PDB entry 6O8H | X-ray diffraction, 2.39 A resolution | chains A and C of the 3 polymer chains in the assembly

# Chain A
Protein: UvrABC system protein B
From: Bacillus caldotenax
UniProtKB: P56981 (UVRB_BACCA); the construct has insertions or renumbered stretches relative to UniProt, so the offset changes along the chain: 1-189 = UniProt 2-190; 191-593 = UniProt 191-593
Sequence (593 residues; each row starts with the number of its first residue):
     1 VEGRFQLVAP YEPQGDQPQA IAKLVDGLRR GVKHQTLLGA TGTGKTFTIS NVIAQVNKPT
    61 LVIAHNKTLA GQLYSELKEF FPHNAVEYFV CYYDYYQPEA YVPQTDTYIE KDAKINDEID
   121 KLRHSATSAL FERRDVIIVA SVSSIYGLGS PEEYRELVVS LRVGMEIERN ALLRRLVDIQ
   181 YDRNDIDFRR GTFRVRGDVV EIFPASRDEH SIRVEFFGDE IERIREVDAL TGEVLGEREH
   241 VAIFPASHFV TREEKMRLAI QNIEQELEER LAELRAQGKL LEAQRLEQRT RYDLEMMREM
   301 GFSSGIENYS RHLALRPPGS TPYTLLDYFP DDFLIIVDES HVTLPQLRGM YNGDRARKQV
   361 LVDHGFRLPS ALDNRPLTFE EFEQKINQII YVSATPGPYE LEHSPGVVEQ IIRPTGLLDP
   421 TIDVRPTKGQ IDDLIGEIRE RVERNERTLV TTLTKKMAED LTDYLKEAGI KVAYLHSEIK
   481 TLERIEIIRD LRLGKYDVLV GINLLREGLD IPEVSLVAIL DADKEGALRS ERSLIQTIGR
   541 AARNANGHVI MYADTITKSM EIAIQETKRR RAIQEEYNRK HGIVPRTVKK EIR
Unresolved in the structure: 93-112, 301-302
Sequence notes: conflict Cys91 (Ser92 in P56981), Ser144 (Cys145 in P56981), Ser211 (Cys in P56981), Glu233 (Lys in P56981), Ser303 (Cys in P56981), Ala527 (Phe in P56981); insertion (190)
Curated features (UniProtKB/Swiss-Prot):
  - motif: Tyr92 to Ile115 (Beta-hairpin)
  - binding site (ATP): Gly39 to Thr46
From the paper describing this entry:
  - catalytic residues: Glu339 (proposed by the authors, not directly observed)
  - specificity-determining residues: Phe249, Phe302, Ile306, Glu307 (proposed by the authors, not directly observed)

# Chain C
Molecule: 16-nt DNA strand
Sequence (16 nucleotides; each row starts with the number of its first residue):
     1 GGTAGCGCGA TGGAGA
Unresolved in the structure: 1-3

# How chain A and chain C interact
Contacting residue pairs - 11 pairs, chain A then chain C:
  Pro345(A) - DT11(C)  sugar contact
  Pro345(A) - DG12(C)  phosphate contact
  Gly349(A) - DA10(C)  phosphate contact
  Gly349(A) - DT11(C)  phosphate contact
  Asn352(A) - DA10(C)  phosphate contact
  Ala356(A) - DG9(C)  sugar contact
  Gly526(A) - DA14(C)  phosphate contact
  Ala527(A) - DG12(C)  base contact
  Ala527(A) - DG13(C)  sugar contact
  Ser530(A) - DG13(C)  hydrogen bond to the phosphate
  Arg532(A) - DG13(C)  phosphate contact
Other interface residues (no listed pair), chain A (13 interface residues in all): Arg348, Gly353, Arg357, Glu525, Ser533
Other interface residues (no listed pair), chain C (7 interface residues in all): DG7

# Overview
Chain A and chain C form an interface of 13 and 7 residues respectively; the contacts include 1 hydrogen bond.
Its one hydrogen-bonded contact is Ser530(A)-DG13(C). UniProt lists 8 ATP-binding residues on chain A. The
paper reports the catalytic residue Glu339(A); specificity determinants Phe249(A), Phe302(A) and Ile306(A)
among others.
Here chain A is UvrABC system protein B (Bacillus caldotenax) and chain C is a 16-nt DNA strand. Entry 6O8H
(Crystal structure of UvrB mutant bound to duplex DNA) was determined by X-ray diffraction together with 6O8E,
6O8F and 6O8G from the same study.
